Entry 1EW6 (X-ray diffraction, 1.78 A resolution); this record covers chains A and B.

Chain A (and B):
Protein: Dehaloperoxidase
From: Amphitrite ornata
Notes: chain B of this document is another copy of the same molecule, construct and numbering; everything in this record applies to it too
UniProtKB: Q9NAV8 (Q9NAV8_9ANNE); residues 1-137 here correspond to UniProt positions 2-138 (UniProt number = residue number + 1)
Amino-acid sequence (137 residues; row label = number of the first residue in the row):
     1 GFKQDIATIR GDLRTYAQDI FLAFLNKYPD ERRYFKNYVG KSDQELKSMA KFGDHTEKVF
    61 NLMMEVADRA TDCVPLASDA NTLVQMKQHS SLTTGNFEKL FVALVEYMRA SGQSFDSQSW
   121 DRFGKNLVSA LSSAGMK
Metal / ion sites: heme Fe near His89 (its only coordinating residue here)
Small-molecule neighbours: heme (HEM): Phe24, Glu31, Tyr34, Phe35, Tyr38, His55, Lys58, Val59, Leu62, Met63, Leu83, Met86, Gln88, His89, Leu92, Asn96, Phe97, Leu100, Leu127
From the paper describing this entry:
  - self-association interface (contacts with another copy of this molecule); pairs are residue here / residue on that copy: Asp72-Asn126 (hydrogen bond), Val74-Val74 (hydrophobic contact), Asp72
  - conformationally variable residues (side-chain flip): His55
  - heme coordination: His89
  - contacts within the chain: Leu83-His89 (backbone contact), Met86-His89

Interface between chain A and chain B:
Residue-residue contacts (12):
  Thr71(A) - Val74(B)
  Thr71(A) - Asn126(B)
  Asp72(A) - Val74(B)
  Asp72(A) - Arg122(B)  salt bridge
  Asp72(A) - Asn126(B)  hydrogen bond
  Val74(A) - Thr71(B)
  Val74(A) - Asp72(B)
  Val74(A) - Val74(B)  hydrophobic
  Arg122(A) - Asp72(B)  salt bridge
  Arg122(A) - Arg122(B)
  Asn126(A) - Thr71(B)
  Asn126(A) - Asp72(B)  hydrogen bond

In short:
The chain A/chain B interface involves 5 residues from each chain; the contacts include 2 hydrogen bonds and 2
salt bridges. Polar contacts include Asp72(A)-Arg122(B) and Asp72(A)-Asn126(B). Bound to chain A: heme. From
the paper: heme coordination by His89(A); conformational variability at His55(A).
Both chains are Dehaloperoxidase (Amphitrite ornata). Entry 1EW6 (The crystal structure and amino acid
sequence of dehaloperoxidase from amphitrite ornata indicate common ancestry with ...) was determined by X-ray
diffraction (same publication as 1EWA).
